3VFW - chains A and B of the 3 polymer chains in the assembly; structure by X-ray diffraction, 2.30 A resolution.

# Chain A
Molecule: MHC class I antigen
Source organism: Homo sapiens
Reference sequence: C5MK56 (C5MK56_HUMAN); residues 1-276 here correspond to UniProt positions 25-300 (UniProt number = residue number + 24)
Amino-acid sequence (276 residues; row label = number of the first residue in the row):
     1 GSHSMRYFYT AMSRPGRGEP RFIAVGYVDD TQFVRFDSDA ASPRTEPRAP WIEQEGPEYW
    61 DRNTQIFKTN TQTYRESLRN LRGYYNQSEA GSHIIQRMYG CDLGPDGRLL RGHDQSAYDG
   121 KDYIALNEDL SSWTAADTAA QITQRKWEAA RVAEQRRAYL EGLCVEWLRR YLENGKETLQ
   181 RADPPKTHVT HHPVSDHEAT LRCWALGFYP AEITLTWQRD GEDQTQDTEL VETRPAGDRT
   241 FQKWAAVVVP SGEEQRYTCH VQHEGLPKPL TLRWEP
Cystine bridges: Cys-101/Cys-164, Cys-203/Cys-259
From the paper describing this entry:
  - mutagenesis - L163A: unchanged binding to SB27 TCR

# Chain B
Molecule: Beta-2-microglobulin
Source organism: Homo sapiens
Reference sequence: P61769 (B2MG_HUMAN); residues 1-99 here correspond to UniProt positions 21-119 (UniProt number = residue number + 20)
Amino-acid sequence (99 residues; each row starts with the number of its first residue):
     1 IQRTPKIQVY SRHPAENGKS NFLNCYVSGF HPSDIEVDLL KNGERIEKVE HSDLSFSKDW
    61 SFYLLYYTEF TPTEKDEYAC RVNHVTLSQP KIVKWDRDM
Cystine bridges: Cys-25/Cys-80
UniProt features mapped onto this chain:
  - modified residue: Gln-2 (Pyrrolidone carboxylic acid)
  - glycosylation: Ile-1 (N-linked (Glc) (glycation) isoleucine), Lys-19 (N-linked (Glc) (glycation) lysine), Lys-41 (N-linked (Glc) (glycation) lysine), Lys-48 (N-linked (Glc) (glycation) lysine), Lys-58 (N-linked (Glc) (glycation) lysine), Lys-91 (N-linked (Glc) (glycation) lysine), Lys-94 (N-linked (Glc) (glycation) lysine)

# Interface between chain A and chain B
Residue-residue contacts - 54 pairs, chain A then chain B:
  Phe-8(A) with Ser-55(B); Phe-56(B), hydrophobic
  Tyr-9(A) with Phe-56(B)
  Thr-10(A) with Phe-56(B); Phe-62(B)
  Met-12(A) with Ser-33(B); Asp-34(B)
  Arg-17(A) with Asp-34(B), salt bridge
  Val-25(A) with Asp-53(B); Leu-54(B); Ser-55(B)
  Tyr-27(A) with Ser-55(B); Tyr-63(B), hydrogen bond
  Gln-32(A) with Asp-53(B), hydrogen bond
  Arg-35(A) with Asp-53(B), salt bridge
  Arg-48(A) with Asp-53(B), salt bridge
  Ile-94(A) with Pro-32(B), hydrophobic; Ser-33(B)
  Gln-96(A) with His-31(B), hydrogen bond; Phe-56(B); Trp-60(B), hydrogen bond (side chain-backbone); Phe-62(B)
  Arg-97(A) with Phe-56(B)
  Met-98(A) with Trp-60(B), hydrophobic
  Gln-115(A) with Trp-60(B)
  Ser-116(A) with Trp-60(B)
  Ala-117(A) with Trp-60(B)
  Asp-119(A) with His-31(B)
  Gly-120(A) with Arg-3(B), hydrogen bond (backbone-side chain); His-31(B), hydrogen bond (backbone-side chain); Trp-60(B)
  Asp-122(A) with Trp-60(B), hydrogen bond
  Arg-202(A) with Asp-98(B); Met-99(B)
  Trp-204(A) with Asp-98(B); Met-99(B)
  Val-231(A) with Gln-8(B)
  Glu-232(A) with Lys-6(B); Gln-8(B), hydrogen bond (backbone-side chain); Tyr-26(B), hydrogen bond; Ser-28(B), hydrogen bond
  Thr-233(A) with Tyr-26(B)
  Arg-234(A) with Gln-8(B), hydrogen bond; Tyr-10(B); Met-99(B), hydrogen bond (side chain-backbone)
  Pro-235(A) with Tyr-10(B), hydrogen bond (backbone-side chain); Tyr-26(B)
  Ala-236(A) with Arg-12(B), hydrogen bond (backbone-side chain); Asn-24(B), hydrogen bond (backbone-side chain)
  Gly-237(A) with Arg-12(B)
  Gln-242(A) with Tyr-10(B); Ser-11(B), hydrogen bond (side chain-backbone); Arg-12(B), hydrogen bond (side chain-backbone)
  Trp-244(A) with Met-99(B), hydrogen bond (side chain-backbone)
Interface residues without a listed pair, chain A (36 interface residues in all): Arg-21, Lys-121, His-192, Leu-206, Asp-238
Interface residues without a listed pair, chain B (29 interface residues in all): Ile-1, His-13, Pro-14, Ser-57, Lys-58, Asp-59, Leu-65

# Summary
36 residues of chain A face 29 of chain B across their interface, with 18 hydrogen bonds and 3 salt bridges.
Polar contacts include Arg-17(A)/Asp-34(B), Arg-35(A)/Asp-53(B) and Arg-48(A)/Asp-53(B). From the paper: L163A
of chain A leaves binding to SB27 TCR unchanged.
Here chain A is MHC class I antigen and chain B is Beta-2-microglobulin, both from Homo sapiens. Entry 3VFW
(crystal structure of HLA B*3508 LPEP-P10Ala, peptide mutant P10-ala) was determined by X-ray diffraction
together with 3VFM, 3VFN, 3VFO, 3VFP, 3VFR, 3VFS and 3 further entries from the same study.
